Entry 5G46 (X-ray diffraction, 1.76 A resolution); this record covers chains A and C.

# Chain A
Name: Nuclear receptor ror-gamma
Source organism: Homo sapiens
Notes: fragment: ligand binding domain, residues 265-507
UniProtKB: P51449 (RORG_HUMAN); numbering as in UniProt (aligned over 265-507)
Chain sequence (266 residues; row label = number of the first residue in the row):
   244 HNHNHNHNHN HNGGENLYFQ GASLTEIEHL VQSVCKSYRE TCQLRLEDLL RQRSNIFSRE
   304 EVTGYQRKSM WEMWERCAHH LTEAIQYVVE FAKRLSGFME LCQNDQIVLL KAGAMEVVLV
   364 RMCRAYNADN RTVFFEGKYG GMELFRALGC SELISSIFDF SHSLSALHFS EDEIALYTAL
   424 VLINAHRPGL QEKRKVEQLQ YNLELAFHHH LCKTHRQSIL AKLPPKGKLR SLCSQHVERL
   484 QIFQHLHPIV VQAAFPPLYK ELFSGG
Disordered / not traced: 244-263
Construct notes: expression tag (244-264, 508-509)
Ion coordination: Na+: Cys366, Tyr369, Ser408
Residues lining bound ligands: 2-ethyl-4(1h)-quinolinone (6VD): Phe403, Ser406, Leu407, Ala464, Lys465, Leu466, Pro467, Pro468, Lys471
UniProt features mapped onto this chain:
  - motif: Leu501 to Phe506 (AF-2)

# Chain C
Name: RORG
Source organism: Homo sapiens
Chain sequence (10 residues; numbered 688 to 697; the number before each row is that of its first residue):
   688 KILHRLLQDS

# How chain A and chain C interact
Contacting residue pairs (19; chain A residue first):
  Val332(A) with Leu693(C), hydrophobic
  Lys336(A) with Leu693(C), hydrogen bond (side chain-backbone); Leu694(C), hydrogen bond (side chain-backbone); Asp696(C), hydrogen bond (side chain-backbone)
  Phe341(A) with Leu694(C), hydrophobic
  Met342(A) with Leu694(C)
  Gln346(A) with His691(C); Gln695(C), hydrogen bond
  Gln349(A) with Leu694(C)
  Ile350(A) with His691(C); Leu694(C), hydrophobic
  Leu353(A) with Leu694(C), hydrophobic
  Pro500(A) with Ile689(C), hydrophobic
  Leu501(A) with Ile689(C), hydrophobic; Leu690(C), hydrophobic
  Glu504(A) with Lys688(C), hydrogen bond (side chain-backbone); Ile689(C), hydrogen bond (side chain-backbone); Leu690(C), hydrogen bond (side chain-backbone)
  Leu505(A) with Leu690(C), hydrophobic
Other interface residues (no listed pair), chain A (13 interface residues in all): Lys354

# Summary
The interface between chain A and chain C involves 13 residues on one side and 8 on the other, with 7 hydrogen
bonds. Polar pairs include Lys336(A)-Leu693(C), Lys336(A)-Leu694(C) and Lys336(A)-Asp696(C). Bound to chain A:
2-ethyl-4(1h)-quinolinone. Cys366(A), Tyr369(A) and Ser408(A) coordinate Na+.
Here chain A is Nuclear receptor ror-gamma and chain C is RORG, both from Homo sapiens. Entry 5G46 (Ligand
complex of RORg LBD) was determined by X-ray diffraction, deposited together with 5G42, 5G43, 5G44 and 5G45.
